Entry 7URZ (X-ray diffraction, 3.45 A resolution); this record covers chains G and C of the 4 polymer chains in the assembly.

Chain G (and C):
Molecule: Calcium/calmodulin-dependent protein kinase type II subunit beta
From: Homo sapiens
Notes: EC 2.7.11.17; chain C of this document is another copy of the same molecule, construct and numbering; everything in this record applies to it too
Reference sequence: Q13554 (KCC2B_HUMAN); residues 534-666 here = UniProt positions 534-666
Amino-acid sequence (137 residues; each row starts with the number of its first residue):
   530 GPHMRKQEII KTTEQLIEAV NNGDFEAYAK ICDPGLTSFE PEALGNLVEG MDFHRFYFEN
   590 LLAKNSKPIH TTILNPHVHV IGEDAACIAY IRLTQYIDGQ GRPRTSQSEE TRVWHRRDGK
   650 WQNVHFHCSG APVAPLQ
Disordered / not traced: 530-532, 590-595, 664-666 (chain C: 530-532, 665-666)
Sequence notes: expression tag (530-533)

How chain G and chain C interact:
Contacting residue pairs (27; chain G residue first):
  Glu-571(G) with Thr-634(C), hydrogen bond (backbone-side chain)
  Ala-572(G) with Leu-622(C)
  Leu-573(G) with Leu-622(C), hydrophobic; Thr-634(C); Ser-635(C); Gln-636(C)
  Asn-575(G) with Leu-603(C); Ile-620(C); Leu-622(C); Gln-636(C), hydrogen bond
  Leu-576(G) with Leu-603(C)
  Val-577(G) with Leu-603(C), hydrophobic
  Glu-578(G) with Leu-603(C)
  Asp-581(G) with His-599(C), hydrogen bond (backbone-side chain)
  Phe-582(G) with His-599(C); Thr-601(C); Leu-622(C), hydrophobic; Gln-624(C), hydrogen bond (backbone-side chain)
  Phe-585(G) with Pro-597(C); His-599(C); Gln-624(C); Tyr-625(C); Ile-626(C), hydrophobic
  Tyr-586(G) with Gln-624(C); Thr-634(C), hydrogen bond
  Asn-589(G) with Pro-597(C); Ile-626(C)
Other interface residues (no listed pair), chain C (14 interface residues in all): Ile-598, Pro-632

In short:
12 residues of chain G and 14 residues of chain C are in contact, with 5 hydrogen bonds. Among the polar pairs
are Glu-571(G)/Thr-634(C), Asn-575(G)/Gln-636(C) and Asp-581(G)/His-599(C).
Chain G and chain C are both Calcium/calmodulin-dependent protein kinase type II subunit beta (Homo sapiens);
the structure, Hexadecameric hub domain of CaMKII beta, was determined by X-ray diffraction, deposited
together with 7URW.
